7RDM - chains A and B; structure by X-ray diffraction, 2.08 A resolution.

Chain A:
Protein: PCDN-38B Fab light chain
From: Homo sapiens
Notes: antibody fragment or engineered binder
Sequence (216 residues; numbered -1 to 214 plus 1 insertion-coded residue; 1 number in that range is skipped by the numbering (no residue carries it; nothing is unmodelled there); the number before each row is that of its first residue; numbers below 1 keep their minus sign (Val-1 is residue -1)):
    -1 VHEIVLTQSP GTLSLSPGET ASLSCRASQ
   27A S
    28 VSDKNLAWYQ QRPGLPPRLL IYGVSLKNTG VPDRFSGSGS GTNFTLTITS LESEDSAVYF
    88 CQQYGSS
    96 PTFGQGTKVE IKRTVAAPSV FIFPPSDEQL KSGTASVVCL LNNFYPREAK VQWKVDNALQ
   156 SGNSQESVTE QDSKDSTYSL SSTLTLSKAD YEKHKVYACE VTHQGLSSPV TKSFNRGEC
Disulfides: Cys23-Cys88, Cys134-Cys194
Glycans and other covalent adducts: N-acetylglucosamine (NAG) linked to Asn70
Residues lining bound ligands: cysteine (CYS): Leu46, Tyr49, Asn55
From the paper describing this entry:
  - post-translational modification sites: Asn70

Chain B:
Protein: PCDN-38B Fab heavy chain
From: Homo sapiens
Notes: antibody fragment or engineered binder
Sequence (232 residues; numbered 1 to 217 plus 15 insertion-coded residues; the number before each row is that of its first residue; a row labelled like 82A-82C holds insertion residues (82A, then the next letters in order)):
     1 QVQLQQWGTG LLKPSESLFL TCAVYNESMS AFSWSWIRQS ADKGLEWIGE IDHLQHVNYN
    61 PSLTGRFTIS IDTSKNQFSL RF
82A-82C FSV
    83 IAADAAMYYC ARGGRKVY
100A-100L HAYWTGYVNNCF
   101 DPWGQGTLVT VSSASTKGPS VFPLAPSSKS TSGGTAALGC LVKDYFPEPV TVSWNSGALT
   161 SGVHTFPAVL QSSGLYSLSS VVTVPSSSLG TQTYICNVNH KPSNTKVDKR VEPKSCD
Disordered / not traced: 217
Disulfides: Cys22-Cys92, Cys140-Cys196
Glycans and other covalent adducts: cysteine (CYS) linked to Cys100K; glycan linked to Asn26
Residues lining bound ligands: cysteine (CYS): Phe32, Arg94, Gly95, Arg97, Asn100I, Phe100L, Asp101
From the paper describing this entry:
  - post-translational modification sites: Asn26, Cys100K
  - binding site for cysteine: Cys100K

Chain A / chain B interface:
Inter-chain disulfides: Cys214(A)-Cys216(B)
Pairs across the interface (70; chain A residue first):
  Val-1(A) - Pro61(B)
  Glu1(A) - Asn60(B)  hydrogen bond
  Glu1(A) - Ser62(B)
  Ala34(A) - Cys100K(B)  hydrophobic
  Tyr36(A) - Cys100K(B)
  Tyr36(A) - Phe100L(B)  hydrogen bond (side chain-backbone)
  Tyr36(A) - Trp103(B)  hydrophobic
  Gln38(A) - Gln39(B)  hydrogen bond
  Leu42(A) - Tyr91(B)
  Pro43(A) - Tyr91(B)  hydrophobic
  Pro43(A) - Trp103(B)  hydrophobic
  Pro43(A) - Gly104(B)
  Pro44(A) - Trp103(B)  hydrogen bond (backbone-side chain)
  Leu46(A) - Phe100L(B)
  Leu46(A) - Asp101(B)
  Tyr49(A) - Asn100I(B)
  Tyr49(A) - Cys100K(B)  hydrophobic
  Asn55(A) - Asp101(B)  hydrogen bond
  Phe87(A) - Gln39(B)
  Phe87(A) - Leu45(B)  hydrophobic
  Gln89(A) - Asn100J(B)  hydrogen bond (side chain-backbone)
  Gln89(A) - Cys100K(B)
  Gln89(A) - Phe100L(B)
  Tyr91(A) - Asn100I(B)  hydrogen bond
  Tyr91(A) - Asn100J(B)
  Tyr91(A) - Cys100K(B)  hydrophobic
  Ser94(A) - Trp47(B)
  Ser94(A) - Pro61(B)
  Pro96(A) - Trp47(B)
  Pro96(A) - Asn100J(B)
  Phe98(A) - Leu45(B)  hydrophobic
  Phe98(A) - Phe100L(B)  hydrophobic
  Phe116(A) - Thr131(B)
  Phe116(A) - Thr135(B)
  Phe116(A) - Ala137(B)  hydrophobic
  Phe118(A) - Leu124(B)
  Phe118(A) - Ala125(B)
  Phe118(A) - Ala137(B)
  Ser121(A) - Phe122(B)
  Ser121(A) - Pro123(B)
  Asp122(A) - Lys214(B)  salt bridge
  Glu123(A) - Pro123(B)
  Glu123(A) - Lys209(B)  salt bridge
  Gln124(A) - Phe122(B)
  Gln124(A) - Lys143(B)
  Ser131(A) - Leu141(B)
  Ser131(A) - Lys143(B)
  Val133(A) - Leu124(B)  hydrophobic
  Leu135(A) - Ala137(B)  hydrophobic
  Leu135(A) - Phe166(B)  hydrophobic
  Leu135(A) - Val181(B)  hydrophobic
  Asn137(A) - His164(B)
  Asn137(A) - Thr183(B)
  Asn138(A) - His164(B)  hydrogen bond
  Gln160(A) - Val169(B)
  Gln160(A) - Leu170(B)  hydrogen bond (side chain-backbone)
  Gln160(A) - Gln171(B)
  Glu161(A) - Val169(B)
  Ser162(A) - Phe166(B)
  Ser162(A) - Pro167(B)  hydrogen bond (side chain-backbone)
  Val163(A) - Pro167(B)
  Thr164(A) - Phe166(B)
  Ser174(A) - His164(B)  hydrogen bond
  Ser174(A) - Phe166(B)
  Leu175(A) - Phe166(B)
  Ser176(A) - Phe166(B)
  Ser176(A) - Ser179(B)  hydrogen bond
  Cys214(A) - Lys214(B)
  Cys214(A) - Ser215(B)  hydrogen bond (side chain-backbone)
  Cys214(A) - Cys216(B)  disulfide
Other interface residues (no listed pair), chain A (40 interface residues in all): His0, Ser127, Thr180
Other interface residues (no listed pair), chain B (41 interface residues in all): Ile37, Ser132, Ala136, Leu138, Thr165

In short:
Chain A and chain B form an interface of 40 and 41 residues respectively; the contacts include 1 disulfide
bond, 13 hydrogen bonds and 2 salt bridges. Polar pairs include Asp122(A)-Lys214(B), Glu123(A)-Lys209(B) and
Glu1(A)-Asn60(B). The paper reports a binding site for cysteine at Cys100K(B); modification sites Asn70(A) and
Asn26(B) among others.
Here chain A is PCDN-38B Fab light chain and chain B is PCDN-38B Fab heavy chain, both from Homo sapiens.
Entry 7RDM (Crystal structure of PCDN-38B, a broadly neutralizing anti-HIV antibody) was determined by X-ray
diffraction.
